Entry 5AN9 (electron microscopy, 3.30 A resolution); this record covers chains F and N of the 11 polymer chains in the assembly.

[Chain F]
Name: 60S ribosomal protein L10
From: Dictyostelium discoideum
Reference sequence: Q54J69 (RL10_DICDI); residue numbers follow UniProt; this construct covers 1-217
Amino-acid sequence (217 residues; row label = number of the first residue in the row):
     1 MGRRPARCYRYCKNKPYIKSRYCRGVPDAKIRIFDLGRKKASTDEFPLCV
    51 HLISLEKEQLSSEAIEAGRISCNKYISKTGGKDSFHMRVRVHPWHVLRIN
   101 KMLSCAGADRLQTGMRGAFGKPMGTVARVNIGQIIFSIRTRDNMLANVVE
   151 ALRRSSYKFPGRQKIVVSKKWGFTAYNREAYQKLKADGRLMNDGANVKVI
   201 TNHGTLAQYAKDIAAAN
What the authors report for this chain:
  - binding site for 26S ribosomal RNA (chain N): Arg98 (proposed by the authors, not directly observed)
  - mutagenesis - R98C, R98S: decreased binding to 60S binding by Sdo1
  - disease-associated variants - R98C, R98S: decreased binding to Sdo1
  - disease-associated variants - R98C, R98S: decreased growth

[Chain N]
Molecule: 26S ribosomal RNA
From: Dictyostelium discoideum
Sequence (3741 nucleotides; numbered 1 to 3741; the number before each row is that of its first residue):
     1 UCCGCCUCACCUUUGUAAGAUUACCCGCUGAACUUAAGCAUAUCAGUAAG
    51 CGGAGGAAAAGAAACUAACUAGGAUUCCGUCAGUAACGGCGAGUGAAGAC
   101 GGAAUAGCCCAAGGUUCAAACCUGGAUCUCUUCGAGGUUAGGUGAUGUGA
   151 CCUAUGGACUGAUGGAGCCCGCUGUUGUGACUGCUAAUUCCGUUUGGAAU
   201 UUCGAGUCGUAGAAGGUGAUAACCCUGUUCGCAGUAUCACAACAGUUGGA
   251 CUUUGCCAUUAGCUCCACGAGUAGGAAUGUCUGAAAUUGCAUUCUGAAUG
   301 GGUGAUAAGAUUCAUCCAAGGCUAAAUAUAUGUUAGGAGAUCGAUAGCAU
   351 ACAAGUACCGUGAGGGAAAGGUGAAAAGAACUUUGAAAAAAGGUUUAAAA
   401 GUAUUUGACACCGUUUAUGUGGAAGCGUUUACUUGGACCCCGAUUAAUGA
   451 CGUCGGUUUAGCUCUAAUUCUUAGGUGGCCAAAGUAGAGUGUUACGUGCU
   501 GAUCAAAAGGUAACGGACAUUUGAUUCAUUGGUUAUCGACGAGGAAGGUA
   551 CUCUAAAUCGGCCAGUUACUAACGGGUGAGAUCUGAUGUUUAUAAAAUGG
   601 GGGAUGAGGCUUAUCGGCUUGCUGGUGGCUCGCUCUCAAUAAUGGAUAUU
   651 GGGUUUCAUCAAGAGUGCAAAAUGGUGGCAAUUCACUAUUAGUGGUUAUU
   701 AAUUUUGUUUGCGUGGCUUGGCCUUGUCUACAGGUUAUCUUCGGAUGGCU
   751 UGUAGCUUUGUUGAACGCGUGGGCUUAAUGUUGUGAUUCUAGUAGCGUUA
   801 CCAUAUCGUUAGAGUGGGUUCAAUAAAUGUCCCGUCUUGAAACACGGAUC
   851 AAGGAGGCCGUUUUGUGUGCGAGUGUAAGAGUAAUUAAAACUCUGACGCG
   901 UAUUGAAAGAAAGAAUACUCCAAAAGAUCGUAACUACGGUUACCUUCUGU
   951 AAGGAGUGCCCGAAUCAUGAGAACUCUGUUUCGAAAGGAUUUGCGGUUGA
  1001 GCACCUAGAAUGGGACCCGAAAGGUUGUGAACUAUGCCUGAGGAAGGCGA
  1051 AGUCAGGGGAAACUCUGAUGGAGGCUUGUCGCAAUGCUGACGUGCAAAUC
  1101 GCUUGUCUAACUUGGGUAUAGGGGCGAAAGACUAAUCGAACAACCUAGUA
  1151 GCUGGUUCCUUCCGAAGUUUCCCUCAGGAUAGCUGGAGCAGUAUUCUAGU
  1201 UCCAUCUUGUAAAGACAAUGAUUAGCAGUUUCGGGGGCGUAAUGCUCUCA
  1251 GCUGAUUCUCAAACUCUGAACGGGUGGGUAUCAUUUUAAUUCACUUAAUU
  1301 GGAUUUUAAAAUUAAAUUGCACAUGUGCAAUGAAAAAUAGGAGCUCUUAG
  1351 UGGGCCAUUUUUGGUAAGCAGAACUGGCGAUGUGGGUUGAACCAAAUAUU
  1401 GGGAUAAGACGUCUAACAUUCACUAAUAGAUACCACAAAAGGUGUUAGUU
  1451 CAUUAAGACAGCAGGACGGUGGCCAUGGAAGUCGGUAUCCGCUAAGGAGU
  1501 GUGUAACAACUCACCUGCCAAAUGGACUAGCCCUGAAAAUGGAUGACGCU
  1551 AGCAGUGGAUGGUCGAUGCCCAAUCGUUAAAAGAAGUGAUAAUACUUUUA
  1601 ACGUGUAGGAAGGCGUGAAGGUAACGUAGAAGCUUGAAUGUGAAUUCGAG
  1651 UGGAGUUGUCUUUAGUGCAGAUCUUGAUGGUAGUAGCAAAUAUUCAAAAG
  1701 AAUUUACUUUGAAGGCCGAAGUGGGGAAGGGUUCCAUAACAAUGGAAUUC
  1751 ACUUAUGGGUGAGUCGAUCCUAAGGUUUGGGUUAACUCUCUCUAAUAAGG
  1801 UUACUAGGUCAUUGGAUCGAAAGUGAAGGUGGCUUUAACACUAGUGACUU
  1851 UAUAGGCCGAAAGGGAAGCGGGUUAAAAUUCCUGCACCAUCGAAUGGGAU
  1901 AUUAGGGUAACCGAUCGUAAUCCGGGACAUCAAUUGGCGGUCGAGGAAGA
  1951 GUUAUCUUUUCUUGUUAACAUUGUCUUGGGGUCCUCCGAAUCAGGUCAAC
  2001 UGGAGACGAGGAUUCAUCGCACAAUGGAAGAGCACAGUCCUUUGGAUUGG
  2051 GUCUCGCAUCCGCUAAAUGGUCCUUGAAAACCGGAUUAUGGUAUUUAAUC
  2101 CUAUUUGGUGUUCGUACCAAUAACCACAUCAGGUCUCCAAGGUGAAUAGC
  2151 CUCUGGUCAAAUGUAUUAAUGUAGAUAAGGGAAGUCGGCAAAACCGAUCU
  2201 GUAACUUCGGGAUAAGGAUUGGCUCUAAAGGCUGGUGGAGUGGACAUAUU
  2251 GGAGUUUGCUAUUUGUUUUUUACUUUUAGGAUGGGCAACUGUUUUGAAGG
  2301 UUUAAGAUGGGUGGUAAUUCUUUCCAAUGUGAGGGCUUGCUCGUUCUGCU
  2351 UUACGAUUAACAGCUAAUUUAGAACUGUGACGAUCACCGGGAAUCCAACU
  2401 GUUUAAUUAAAACAAAGCAUUGCGAUAAGCUUAAAAGCUUUUGACGCAAU
  2451 GUGAUUUCUGCCCAGUGCUCUGAAUGUCAAAGUGAAGAGAUUCAACCUAG
  2501 CACGGGUAAACGGCGGGAGUAACUAUGACUCUCUUAAGGUAGCCAAAUGC
  2551 CUCGUCAUCUAAUUAGUGACGCGCAUGAAUGGAUCAAUGAGAUUCCCACU
  2601 GUCCCUAACUACUAUACAGCGAAACCACUGCAAGGGGAACGGGCCUUGCA
  2651 AAAACAGCGGGGAAAGAAGACCCUGUUGAGCUUGACUCUAGUCUGAUAUU
  2701 GCAUAGUGACCUAAAAGGUGUAGAAUAGGUGGGAGGGGCAACCCGACGGU
  2751 GAAAUACCACCCCUUUUGGCGUUACUUUGCUAACUUGGAAUAACAGUACC
  2801 UCAUAAUUCAUUUUAUGAUGGUUUUGGUGAAUAAGCGGAUCAACCACGGG
  2851 UGAAAUCUGUGCAAAUUGGGCAACUGAUUUGUAUAGCAAAGUAGUCCCUC
  2901 UGGUCCCGUAUUAUGUCGACCAAGAACAGUUUCAGGUGGGGAGUUUGGCU
  2951 GGGGCGGCACAUUUGUUAAAAGAUAACGCAAGUGUCCAAAGGCAGGCUCA
  3001 GUGAGAACAGAAAUCUCACGUAGAGUAAAAGGGCAAAAGCCUGCUUGAUU
  3051 CUGAUUUUCAGUACUAAUCGGAACUGGGAAACCAGGGCCUAUCGAUCCUU
  3101 UAUGUGCUUAAAUCUUAACCCUAGAGGUGUCAGAAAAGUUACCACAGGGA
  3151 UAACUGGCUUGUGGCAGCCAAGCGCUCAUAGCGACGCUGCUUUUUGAUCC
  3201 UUCGAUGUCGGCUCUUCUUAUCAUUGUGAAGCAGAAUUCACAAAGUGUUG
  3251 GAUUGUUCACCCACUAACAAGGAACGUGAGCUGGGUUUAGACCGUCGUGA
  3301 GACAGGUUAGUUUUACCCUACUGUUGUCAAUUGUUUGCGUAAUAGUAGCA
  3351 UGAUUUAGUACGAGAGGAACUGUCAUGCCGGAUCACUGGUCUGUAGGUUU
  3401 AUUUGACAAAAUAGUGACCUGCCGCUACCAUCCGUUGGAUAAUGGCUGAA
  3451 CGCCUCUAAGUCAGAAUCCAUUCUAGAAACGCAAACCAAAUGCUUUAGAG
  3501 UGUGAAUGUUGUAGGUAACAUUAGGUUGUUGGUGGGGGACCACUUUCAAC
  3551 UUUAAACCAUAUGAUUAAUCGCUGUUACACUGCAGUUUCCUUCCGGUUAU
  3601 UGUGGUGGGUGGCUAAAUUCUAAUUUAUAUCCUCGUUCCGCUCAACUCUU
  3651 CGAUUGUAGACGACUAUCAAAUGAACUAGGUGCUGUAAGCUUCCGAGUAG
  3701 CGUUCAGUUACGAGGGGUUGAGGCUUUUCCAUUAGUUCUUU
Disordered / not traced: 1-1220, 1271-1355, 1603-2391, 2701-2924, 3481-3741
Construct notes: conflict C3119 (G in FR733594.)

[Chain F / chain N interface]
Pairs across the interface - 154 pairs, chain F then chain N:
  Met1(F) - C3187(N)  hydrogen bond to the phosphate
  Arg3(F) - G3161(N)  hydrogen bond to the sugar
  Arg3(F) - U3162(N)  phosphate contact
  Arg4(F) - U1365(N)  salt bridge to the phosphate
  Arg4(F) - G3161(N)  hydrogen bond to the sugar
  Arg4(F) - U3162(N)  phosphate contact
  Pro5(F) - G3161(N)  phosphate contact
  Pro5(F) - U3162(N)  phosphate contact
  Ala6(F) - C3187(N)  phosphate contact
  Ala6(F) - U3188(N)  phosphate contact
  Arg7(F) - G3161(N)  salt bridge to the phosphate
  Arg7(F) - U3188(N)  phosphate contact
  Arg7(F) - G3189(N)  base contact
  Arg7(F) - C3190(N)  base contact
  Cys8(F) - U1365(N)  sugar contact
  Cys8(F) - G3161(N)  sugar contact
  Tyr9(F) - U1365(N)  sugar contact
  Arg10(F) - U3188(N)  salt bridge to the phosphate
  Lys13(F) - U1365(N)  phosphate contact
  Lys13(F) - A1366(N)  phosphate contact
  Asn14(F) - G1363(N)  hydrogen bond to the phosphate
  Lys15(F) - A1262(N)  sugar contact
  Lys15(F) - U1362(N)  phosphate contact
  Lys15(F) - U2967(N)  salt bridge to the phosphate
  Lys15(F) - A2968(N)  salt bridge to the phosphate
  Pro16(F) - A1261(N)  phosphate contact
  Pro16(F) - A1262(N)  sugar contact
  Tyr17(F) - A1262(N)  base contact
  Tyr17(F) - A1263(N)  base contact
  Ile18(F) - A1261(N)  sugar contact
  Ser20(F) - A1263(N)  base contact
  Tyr22(F) - A1263(N)  stacking on the base
  Tyr22(F) - C1264(N)  hydrogen bond to the phosphate
  Tyr22(F) - A2980(N)  sugar contact
  Arg24(F) - A2980(N)  hydrogen bond to the phosphate
  Arg24(F) - A2981(N)  salt bridge to the phosphate
  Lys30(F) - G3186(N)  phosphate contact
  Arg32(F) - U1222(N)  phosphate contact
  Phe34(F) - U1223(N)  sugar contact
  Asp35(F) - A1224(N)  sugar contact
  Lys39(F) - A1224(N)  sugar contact
  Lys39(F) - G1225(N)  hydrogen bond to the sugar
  Lys40(F) - G1225(N)  phosphate contact
  Lys40(F) - C1226(N)  salt bridge to the phosphate
  Lys40(F) - C1249(N)  salt bridge to the phosphate
  Ser61(F) - C3187(N)  phosphate contact
  Glu63(F) - G3186(N)  phosphate contact
  Ala64(F) - G3186(N)  sugar contact
  Ala64(F) - C3187(N)  phosphate contact
  Ala67(F) - C3185(N)  base contact
  Ala67(F) - G3186(N)  sugar contact
  Lys74(F) - A3171(N)  sugar contact
  Lys78(F) - A3171(N)  salt bridge to the phosphate
  Lys78(F) - G3172(N)  salt bridge to the phosphate
  Arg88(F) - A1224(N)  hydrogen bond to the sugar
  Arg88(F) - U1257(N)  sugar contact
  Arg88(F) - C1258(N)  sugar contact
  Arg90(F) - C1258(N)  sugar contact
  Arg90(F) - U1259(N)  salt bridge to the phosphate
  His92(F) - U1222(N)  sugar contact
  His92(F) - U1223(N)  sugar contact
  His92(F) - C1258(N)  base contact
  His92(F) - U1259(N)  hydrogen bond to the sugar
  Trp94(F) - U1259(N)  phosphate contact
  Trp94(F) - C1260(N)  phosphate contact
  Trp94(F) - A1261(N)  phosphate contact
  Arg98(F) - A1262(N)  base contact
  Arg98(F) - G1363(N)  salt bridge to the phosphate
  Arg98(F) - G1364(N)  salt bridge to the phosphate
  Arg98(F) - U1365(N)  phosphate contact
  Arg98(F) - C2979(N)  sugar contact
  Asn100(F) - G1364(N)  sugar contact
  Asn100(F) - U1365(N)  phosphate contact
  Met102(F) - G3196(N)  sugar contact
  Met102(F) - A3197(N)  sugar contact
  Ser104(F) - U3195(N)  hydrogen bond to the sugar
  Ser104(F) - G3196(N)  sugar contact
  Cys105(F) - U3162(N)  sugar contact
  Cys105(F) - U3195(N)  sugar contact
  Gly107(F) - U3195(N)  hydrogen bond to the sugar
  Gly107(F) - G3196(N)  phosphate contact
  Ala108(F) - G3196(N)  phosphate contact
  Asp109(F) - G3196(N)  phosphate contact
  Asp109(F) - A3197(N)  phosphate contact
  Arg110(F) - G2952(N)  base contact
  Arg110(F) - A3152(N)  hydrogen bond to the sugar
  Arg110(F) - A3153(N)  sugar contact
  Arg110(F) - A3304(N)  base contact
  Leu111(F) - G2952(N)  phosphate contact
  Leu111(F) - G2953(N)  base contact
  Leu111(F) - A3153(N)  phosphate contact
  Leu111(F) - A3197(N)  phosphate contact
  Leu111(F) - U3198(N)  phosphate contact
  Leu111(F) - C3199(N)  base contact
  Gln112(F) - G2953(N)  base contact
  Gln112(F) - G2954(N)  base contact
  Gly114(F) - A3197(N)  phosphate contact
  Gly114(F) - U3198(N)  phosphate contact
  Met115(F) - G1363(N)  base contact
  Met115(F) - G1364(N)  sugar contact
  Met115(F) - A1367(N)  base contact
  Met115(F) - G2951(N)  hydrogen bond to the base
  Met115(F) - G2978(N)  phosphate contact
  Met115(F) - A3197(N)  phosphate contact
  Met115(F) - U3198(N)  hydrogen bond to the phosphate
  Arg116(F) - U2950(N)  hydrogen bond to the sugar
  Arg116(F) - G2951(N)  phosphate contact
  Arg116(F) - G2953(N)  salt bridge to the phosphate
  Arg116(F) - G2954(N)  base contact
  Arg116(F) - C2955(N)  base contact
  Arg116(F) - C2977(N)  sugar contact
  Gly117(F) - G2951(N)  base contact
  Gly117(F) - C2977(N)  hydrogen bond to the sugar
  Gly117(F) - G2978(N)  phosphate contact
  Ala118(F) - G1363(N)  sugar contact
  Ala118(F) - G1364(N)  sugar contact
  Ala118(F) - G2978(N)  hydrogen bond to the phosphate
  Phe119(F) - G2978(N)  phosphate contact
  Phe119(F) - C2979(N)  phosphate contact
  Gly120(F) - G1364(N)  hydrogen bond to the phosphate
  Gln133(F) - C1260(N)  phosphate contact
  Arg153(F) - C1527(N)  salt bridge to the phosphate
  Arg154(F) - A3170(N)  hydrogen bond to the phosphate
  Arg154(F) - A3171(N)  salt bridge to the phosphate
  Tyr157(F) - A1440(N)  hydrogen bond to the phosphate
  Tyr157(F) - G1441(N)  hydrogen bond to the phosphate
  Tyr157(F) - C3168(N)  sugar contact
  Tyr157(F) - C3169(N)  sugar contact
  Tyr157(F) - G3186(N)  base contact
  Tyr157(F) - C3187(N)  sugar contact
  Lys158(F) - C3169(N)  base contact
  Lys158(F) - A3184(N)  base contact
  Lys158(F) - C3185(N)  hydrogen bond to the base
  Lys158(F) - G3186(N)  hydrogen bond to the sugar
  Lys158(F) - C3187(N)  sugar contact
  Phe159(F) - C3187(N)  hydrogen bond to the sugar
  Pro160(F) - C3187(N)  phosphate contact
  Pro160(F) - U3188(N)  phosphate contact
  Arg162(F) - A1439(N)  salt bridge to the phosphate
  Arg162(F) - A1440(N)  salt bridge to the phosphate
  Lys164(F) - U1528(N)  salt bridge to the phosphate
  Lys164(F) - A1529(N)  salt bridge to the phosphate
  Asp193(F) - G1225(N)  base contact
  Asp193(F) - C1226(N)  hydrogen bond to the sugar
  Asp193(F) - A1255(N)  base contact
  Asp193(F) - U1256(N)  sugar contact
  Gly194(F) - G1225(N)  sugar contact
  Gly194(F) - C1226(N)  sugar contact
  Ala195(F) - G1225(N)  sugar contact
  Asn196(F) - G1225(N)  base contact
  Asn196(F) - U1256(N)  sugar contact
  Asn196(F) - U1257(N)  hydrogen bond to the sugar
  Val197(F) - U1256(N)  sugar contact
  Lys198(F) - A1255(N)  hydrogen bond to the sugar
Interface residues without a listed pair, chain F (74 interface residues in all): Lys19, Arg21, Cys23, Ile70, Ile99, Ala106, Gly161
Interface residues without a listed pair, chain N (66 interface residues in all): A1221, U1361, A3030

[Summary]
74 residues of chain F and 66 residues of chain N are in contact, with 27 hydrogen bonds, 20 salt bridges and
1 aromatic stacking contact. Among the polar pairs are Met115(F)-G2951(N), Lys158(F)-C3185(N) and
Arg3(F)-G3161(N). The paper reports a binding site for 26S ribosomal RNA (chain N) at Arg98(F); R98C and R98S
of chain F reduce binding to 60S binding by Sdo1.
Chain F is 60S ribosomal protein L10 and chain N is 26S ribosomal RNA, both from Dictyostelium discoideum; the
structure, Mechanism of eIF6 release from the nascent 60S ribosomal subunit, was determined by electron
microscopy (same publication as 6QKL, 5ANB and 5ANC).
